Entry 5CF9 (X-ray diffraction, 1.52 A resolution); this record covers chain B.

Chain B:
Protein: Ribosome-inactivating protein momordin I
Source organism: Momordica charantia
Notes: EC 3.2.2.22
Reference sequence: P16094 (RIP1_MOMCH); residues 1-246 here correspond to UniProt positions 24-269 (UniProt number = residue number + 23)
Chain sequence (246 residues; each row starts with the number of its first residue):
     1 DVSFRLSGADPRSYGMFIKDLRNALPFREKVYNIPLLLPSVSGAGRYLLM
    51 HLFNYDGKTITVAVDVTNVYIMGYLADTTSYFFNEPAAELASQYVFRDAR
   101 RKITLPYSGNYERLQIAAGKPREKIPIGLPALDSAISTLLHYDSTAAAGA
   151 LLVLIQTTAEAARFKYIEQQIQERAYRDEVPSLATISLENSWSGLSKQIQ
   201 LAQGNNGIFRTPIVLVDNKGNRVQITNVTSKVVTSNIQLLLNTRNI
Small-molecule neighbours:
  - N-acetylglucosamine (NAG; 2-acetamido-2-deoxy-beta-D-glucopyranose): T226, N227, T229, S230
  - nicotinamide (NCA): V69, Y70, I71, F83, G109, N110, Y111, I155, E160, R163
Swiss-Prot annotation at these positions:
  - active site: E160
  - glycosylation: N227 (N-linked (GlcNAc...) asparagine)
Reported in the primary citation:
  - post-translational modification sites: N227
  - binding site for nicotinamide: Y70, I71, G109, Y111, I155, R163
  - catalytic residues: E160

Overview:
Bound to chain B: nicotinamide. Covalently linked N-acetylglucosamine: at N227. UniProt lists active-site
residue E160. The paper reports the catalytic residue E160; a binding site for nicotinamide at Y70, I71 and
G109 among others.
Chain B is Ribosome-inactivating protein momordin I (Momordica charantia); the structure, Cleavage of
nicotinamide adenine dinucleotide by the ribosome inactivating protein of Momordica charantia - enzyme-NADP+
co-crystallisation, was determined by X-ray diffraction (same publication as 4YP2).
